Entry 1APZ (X-ray diffraction, 2.30 A resolution); this record covers chains B and D of the 4 polymer chains in the assembly.

== Chain B (and D) ==
Name: Aspartylglucosaminidase
Source organism: Homo sapiens
Notes: EC 3.5.1.26; chain D of this document is another copy of the same molecule, construct and numbering; everything in this record applies to it too
UniProtKB: P20933 (ASPG_HUMAN); residues 183-323 here correspond to UniProt positions 206-346 (UniProt number = residue number + 23)
Amino-acid sequence (141 residues; numbered 183 to 323; the number before each row is that of its first residue):
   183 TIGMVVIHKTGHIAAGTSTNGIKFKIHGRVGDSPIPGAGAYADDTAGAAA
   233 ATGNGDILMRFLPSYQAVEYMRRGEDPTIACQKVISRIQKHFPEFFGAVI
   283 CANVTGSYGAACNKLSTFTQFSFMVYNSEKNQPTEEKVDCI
Disulfide bonds: Cys263-Cys283, Cys294-Cys322
Covalent attachments: N-acetylglucosamine (NAG) linked to Asn285
Ligand contacts: aspartic acid (ASP): Thr183, Thr201, Gly203, Ile204, Arg211, Gly213, Asp214, Ser215, Thr234, Gly235, Asn236, Gly237, Phe278
Curated features (UniProtKB/Swiss-Prot):
  - active site: Thr183 (Nucleophile)
  - binding site (substrate): Arg211 to Asp214, Thr234 to Gly237
  - glycosylation: Asn285 (N-linked (GlcNAc...) asparagine)

== Interface between chain B and chain D ==
Pairs across the interface - 23 pairs, chain B then chain D:
  Ile217(B) - Ile217(D)  hydrophobic
  Pro218(B) - Met241(D)
  Pro218(B) - Leu244(D)
  Gly219(B) - Leu244(D)
  Tyr223(B) - Arg242(D)
  Met241(B) - Pro218(D)
  Arg242(B) - Tyr223(D)  hydrogen bond (backbone-side chain)
  Phe243(B) - Tyr247(D)
  Leu244(B) - Pro218(D)
  Leu244(B) - Tyr247(D)  hydrophobic
  Tyr247(B) - Phe243(D)
  Tyr247(B) - Tyr247(D)  hydrophobic
  Tyr247(B) - Gln248(D)  hydrogen bond
  Tyr247(B) - Arg269(D)  hydrogen bond
  Gln248(B) - Tyr247(D)  hydrogen bond
  Gln248(B) - Glu251(D)  hydrogen bond
  Glu251(B) - Gln248(D)  hydrogen bond
  Glu251(B) - Arg255(D)  salt bridge
  Glu251(B) - Arg269(D)  salt bridge
  Arg254(B) - Arg269(D)
  Arg269(B) - Tyr247(D)
  Arg269(B) - Glu251(D)  salt bridge
  Arg269(B) - Arg254(D)
Also at the interface, not in a pair above, chain D (14 interface residues in all): Gly219

== In short ==
13 residues of chain B face 14 of chain D across their interface, with 6 hydrogen bonds and 3 salt bridges.
Polar pairs include Glu251(B)-Arg255(D), Glu251(B)-Arg269(D) and Arg242(B)-Tyr223(D). Chain B binds aspartic
acid. Covalently linked N-acetylglucosamine: at Asn285(B).
Both chains are Aspartylglucosaminidase (Homo sapiens). Entry 1APZ (Human aspartylglucosaminidase complex with
reaction product) was determined by X-ray diffraction, deposited together with 1APY.
